PDB entry 8Y1V | electron microscopy, 4.20 A resolution (low resolution: residue-level contacts below are approximate; hydrogen-bond / salt-bridge calls are withheld) | chains C and D of the 4 polymer chains in the assembly

# Chain C
Molecule: Isoform 6 of Glutamate receptor ionotropic, NMDA 1
From: Homo sapiens
Reference sequence: Q05586 (NMDZ1_HUMAN), isoform Q05586-6; numbering as in UniProt (aligned over 1-868)
Chain sequence (868 residues; each row starts with the number of its first residue):
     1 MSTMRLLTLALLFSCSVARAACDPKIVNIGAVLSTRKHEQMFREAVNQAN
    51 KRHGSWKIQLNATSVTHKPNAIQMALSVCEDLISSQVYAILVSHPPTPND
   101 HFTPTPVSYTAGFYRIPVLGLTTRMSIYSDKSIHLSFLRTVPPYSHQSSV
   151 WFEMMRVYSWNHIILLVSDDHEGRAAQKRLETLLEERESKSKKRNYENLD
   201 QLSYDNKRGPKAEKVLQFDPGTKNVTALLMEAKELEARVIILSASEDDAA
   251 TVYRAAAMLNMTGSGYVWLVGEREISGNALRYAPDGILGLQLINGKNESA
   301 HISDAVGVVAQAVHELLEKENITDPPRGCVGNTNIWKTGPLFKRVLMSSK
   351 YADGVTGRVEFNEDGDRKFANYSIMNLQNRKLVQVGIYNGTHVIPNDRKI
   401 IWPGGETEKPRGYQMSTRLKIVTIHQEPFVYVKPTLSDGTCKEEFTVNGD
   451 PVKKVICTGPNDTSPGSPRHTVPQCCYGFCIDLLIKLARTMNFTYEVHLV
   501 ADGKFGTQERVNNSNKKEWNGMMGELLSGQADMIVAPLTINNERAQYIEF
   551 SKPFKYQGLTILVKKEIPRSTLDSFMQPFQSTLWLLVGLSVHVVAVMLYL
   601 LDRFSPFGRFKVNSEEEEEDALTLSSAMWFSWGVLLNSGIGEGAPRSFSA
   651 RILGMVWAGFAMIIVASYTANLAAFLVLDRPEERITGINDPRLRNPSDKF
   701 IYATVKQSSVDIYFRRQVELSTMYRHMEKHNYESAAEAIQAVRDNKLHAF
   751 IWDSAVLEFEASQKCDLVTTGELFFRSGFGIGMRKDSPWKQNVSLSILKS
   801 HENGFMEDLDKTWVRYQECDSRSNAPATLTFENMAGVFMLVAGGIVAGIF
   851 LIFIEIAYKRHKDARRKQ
Disordered / not traced: 1-37, 54-59, 83-88, 130-131, 168-169, 186-204, 286-290, 317-322, 359-361, 437-439, 462-467, 504-510, 568, 576, 604-622, 642-650, 680-683, 778-780, 817-824, 857-868
UniProt features mapped onto this chain:
  - glycosylation: Asn61 (N-linked (GlcNAc...) asparagine)
  - natural variant: Ser349 (A349S: this construct carries the variant), Arg815 (G815R: In NDHMSD; this construct carries the variant)
Disulfides: Cys79-Cys329, Cys457-Cys476
Covalently attached groups: N-acetylglucosamine (NAG) linked to Asn61, Asn492

# Chain D
Molecule: Glutamate receptor ionotropic, NMDA 2D
From: Homo sapiens
Reference sequence: O15399 (NMDE4_HUMAN); numbering as in UniProt (aligned over 1-879)
Chain sequence (911 residues; row label = number of the first residue in the row):
     1 MRGAGGPRGPRGPAKMLLLLALACASPFPEEAPGPGGAGGPGGGLGGARP
    51 LNVALVFSGPAYAAEAARLGPAVAAAVRSPGLDVRPVALVLNGSDPRSLV
   101 LQLCDLLSGLRVHGVVFEDDSRAPAVAPILDFLSAQTSLPIVAVHGGAAL
   151 VLTPKEKGSTFLQLGSSTEQQLQVIFEVLEEYDWTSFVAVTTRAPGHRAF
   201 LSYIEVLTDGSLVGWEHRGALTLDPGAGEAVLSAQLRSVSAQIRLLFCAR
   251 EEAEPVFRAAEEAGLTGSGYVWFMVGPQLAGGGGSGAPGEPPLLPGGAPL
   301 PAGLFAVRSAGWRDDLARRVAAGVAVVARGAQALLRDYGFLPELGHDCRA
   351 QNRTHRGESLHRYFMNITWDNRDYSFNEDGFLVNPSLVVISLTRDRTWEV
   401 VGSWEQQTLRLKYPLWSRYGRFLQPVDDTQHLTVATLEERPFVIVEPADP
   451 ISGTCIRDSVPCRSQLNRTHSPPPDAPRPEKRCCKGFCIDILKRLAHTIG
   501 FSYDLYLVTNGKHGKKIDGVWNGMIGEVFYQRADMAIGSLTINEERSEIV
   551 DFSVPFVETGISVMVARSNGTVSPSAFLEPYSPAVWVMMFVMCLTVVAVT
   601 VFIFEYLSPVGYNRSLATGKRPGGSTFTIGKSIWLLWALVFNNSVPVENP
   651 RGTTSKIMVLVWAFFAVIFLASYTANLAAFMIQEEYVDTVSGLSDRKFQR
   701 PQEQYPPLKFGTVPNGSTEKNIRSNYPDMHSYMVRYNQPRVEEALTQLKA
   751 GKLDAFIYDAAVLNYMARKDEGCKLVTIGSGKVFATTGYGIALHKGSRWK
   801 RPIDLALLQFLGDDEIEMLERLWLSGICHNDKIEVMSSKLDIDNMAGVFY
   851 MLLVAMGLSLLVFAWEHLVYWRLRHCLGPAASAWSHPQFEKGGGSGGGSG
   901 GSAWSHPQFEK
Disordered / not traced: 1-59, 108, 123, 155-160, 186-187, 224-228, 260-262, 283-303, 337-341, 350-353, 394-397, 403, 424-428, 449-451, 466-478, 521-523, 562-563, 566-574, 608-626, 648-652, 687-690, 705, 716-717, 727-729, 753-755, 770-772, 787-791, 826-830, 869-911
Differences from the reference sequence: expression tag (880-911)
UniProt features mapped onto this chain:
  - region: Lys631 to Pro650 (Pore-forming)
  - binding site (L-glutamate): Ser539, Thr541, Arg546, Ser717, Thr718, Asp759
  - site: Asn642 (Functional determinant of NMDA receptors)
  - glycosylation (N-linked (GlcNAc...) asparagine): Asn92, Asn352, Asn366, Asn384, Asn467, Asn569
  - natural variant: Pro140 (P140S: In a breast cancer sample), Gly286 (G286R: In a breast cancer sample), Leu466 (L466V: Found in a patient with schizophrenia; uncertain significance), Glu527 (E527G: In a breast cancer sample), Met592 (M592L: Found in a patient with autism spectrum disorder; uncertain significance), Val667 (V667I: In DEE46), Met733 (M733V: Found in a patient with schizophrenia; uncertain significance), Arg872 (R872H: Found in a patient with schizophrenia; uncertain significance)
  - mutagenesis: Pro580 (P580R: Changed glutamate-gated calcium ion channel activity characterized by increased glutamate and glycine potency), Met845 (M845V: Increased glutamate and glycine agonist potency)
Disulfides: Cys104-Cys348, Cys462-Cys484
Ligand contacts: A1LW8 ((2R,3S,4S,5R,6R)-2-(hydroxymethyl)-6-[(2S)-2-methyl-4-[(1R,2R,4S,6S,7S,8R,9S,12S,13R,16S,18R)-7,9,13,18-tetramethyl-16-oxidanyl-5-oxapentacyclo[10.8.0.02,9.04,8.013,18]icosan-6-yl]butoxy]oxane-3,4,5-triol): Pro583, Met589, Phe590

# Chain C / chain D interface
Contacting residue pairs - 34 pairs, chain C then chain D:
  Ala71(C) with Phe132(D)
  Ile72(C) with Phe132(D)
  Gln73(C) with Cys348(D); Arg349(D)
  Ala75(C) with Phe132(D)
  Phe113(C) with Pro96(D)
  Ile133(C) with Pro128(D)
  Cys329(C) with Arg97(D)
  Val330(C) with Asp95(D)
  Gly331(C) with Asp95(D)
  Phe579(C) with Ser837(D); Ser838(D); Asp841(D)
  Thr582(C) with Asp841(D); Asn844(D)
  Leu600(C) with Phe863(D)
  Leu601(C) with Phe863(D)
  Asn637(C) with Ser644(D)
  Arg651(C) with Trp634(D)
  Leu653(C) with Ser859(D)
  Met655(C) with Trp637(D); Ala638(D); Phe641(D)
  Gly659(C) with Phe641(D)
  Met662(C) with Phe641(D); Asn642(D); Ser644(D)
  Ala670(C) with Leu677(D); Met681(D)
  Asn671(C) with Leu840(D)
  Ala673(C) with Met681(D)
  Ala674(C) with Met681(D)
  Phe675(C) with Val835(D); Met836(D)
Interface residues without a listed pair, chain C (31 interface residues in all): Leu76, Cys79, Asp100, Pro106, Tyr109, Ser581, Val596
Interface residues without a listed pair, chain D (31 interface residues in all): Leu101, Ala125, Thr153, His355, Asn643, Val645, Val862

# Overview
The chain C/chain D interface involves 31 residues from each chain. Ligands of chain D: compound A1LW8.
Covalently linked N-acetylglucosamine: at Asn61(C) and Asn492(C). UniProt lists 6 L-glutamate-binding residues
and 2 mutagenesis sites on chain D.
Chain C is Isoform 6 of Glutamate receptor ionotropic, NMDA 1 and chain D is Glutamate receptor ionotropic,
NMDA 2D, both from Homo sapiens; the structure, Structure of GluN1b-GluN2D NMDA receptor in complex with
competitive antagonist R-CPP and allosteric inhibitor YY-23, was determined by electron microscopy.
